Entry 4WIF (X-ray diffraction, 1.80 A resolution); this record covers chains A and B.

[Chain A (and B)]
Name: Cytidine deaminase
From: Mycobacterium tuberculosis
Notes: EC 3.5.4.5; chain B of this document is another copy of the same molecule, construct and numbering; everything in this record applies to it too
Reference sequence: P9WPH2 (CDD_MYCTO); residue numbers follow UniProt; this construct covers 1-133
Chain sequence (133 residues; each row starts with the number of its first residue):
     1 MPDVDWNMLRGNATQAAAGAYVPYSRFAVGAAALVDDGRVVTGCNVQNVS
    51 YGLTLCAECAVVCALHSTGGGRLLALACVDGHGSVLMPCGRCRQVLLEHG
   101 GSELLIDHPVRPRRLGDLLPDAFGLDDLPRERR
Not modelled in the structure: 1-2, 125-133 (chain B: 1-3, 125-133)
Construct notes: engineered mutation Gln47 (Glu in P9WPH2)
Bound ions: Zn2+: Cys56, Cys89, Cys92

[How chain A and chain B interact]
Pairs across the interface (46; chain A residue first):
  Gly19(A) - His66(B)
  Tyr21(A) - His66(B)
  Tyr21(A) - Glu98(B)  hydrogen bond
  Tyr21(A) - His99(B)
  Tyr24(A) - Glu98(B)  hydrogen bond
  Thr42(A) - Ser67(B)
  Gly43(A) - Ser67(B)
  Cys44(A) - His66(B)
  Cys44(A) - Ser67(B)
  Val46(A) - Val62(B)  hydrophobic
  Val46(A) - His99(B)
  Asn48(A) - Gln94(B)  hydrogen bond (side chain-backbone)
  Asn48(A) - Val95(B)
  Asn48(A) - Glu98(B)  hydrogen bond
  Val49(A) - Gln94(B)
  Val49(A) - Glu98(B)  hydrogen bond (backbone-side chain)
  Val49(A) - Phe123(B)
  Val49(A) - Gly124(B)
  Leu53(A) - Arg91(B)
  Leu53(A) - Gln94(B)
  Leu55(A) - Leu55(B)  hydrophobic
  Leu55(A) - Cys59(B)
  Leu55(A) - Cys63(B)  hydrophobic
  Cys59(A) - Leu55(B)  hydrophobic
  Ala60(A) - Cys63(B)  hydrophobic
  Val62(A) - Val46(B)  hydrophobic
  Cys63(A) - Leu55(B)  hydrophobic
  Cys63(A) - Ala60(B)  hydrophobic
  His66(A) - Gly19(B)
  His66(A) - Tyr21(B)
  His66(A) - Cys44(B)
  Ser67(A) - Gly43(B)
  Arg91(A) - Leu53(B)
  Gln94(A) - Asn48(B)  hydrogen bond (backbone-side chain)
  Gln94(A) - Val49(B)
  Gln94(A) - Leu53(B)
  Val95(A) - Asn48(B)
  Val95(A) - Leu53(B)  hydrophobic
  Glu98(A) - Tyr21(B)  hydrogen bond
  Glu98(A) - Tyr24(B)  hydrogen bond
  Glu98(A) - Asn48(B)  hydrogen bond
  Glu98(A) - Val49(B)  hydrogen bond (side chain-backbone)
  His99(A) - Tyr21(B)
  His99(A) - Val46(B)
  Phe123(A) - Val49(B)
  Gly124(A) - Val49(B)
Other interface residues (no listed pair), chain A (26 interface residues in all): Gln47, Ser50
Other interface residues (no listed pair), chain B (26 interface residues in all): Thr42, Gln47, Ser50

[Overview]
The chain A/chain B interface involves 26 residues from each chain; the contacts include 10 hydrogen bonds.
Among the polar pairs are Tyr21(A)-Glu98(B), Tyr24(A)-Glu98(B) and Asn48(A)-Gln94(B). The Zn2+ site is built
by Cys56(A), Cys89(A) and Cys92(A).
Chain A and chain B are both Cytidine deaminase (Mycobacterium tuberculosis); the structure, Crystal structure
of E47Q mutant cytidine deaminase from Mycobacterium tuberculosis (MtCDA E47Q), was determined by X-ray
diffraction together with 4WIG from the same study.
